Entry 4BHU (X-ray diffraction, 1.91 A resolution); this record covers chains C and H of the 10 polymer chains in the assembly.

# Chain C (and H)
Name: Uncharacterized protein yuab
Organism: Bacillus subtilis SUBSP. subtilis
Notes: chain H of this document is another copy of the same molecule, construct and numbering; everything in this record applies to it too
Reference sequence: P71014 (YUAB_BACSU); residue numbers follow UniProt; this construct covers 48-172
Amino-acid sequence (130 residues; each row starts with the number of its first residue):
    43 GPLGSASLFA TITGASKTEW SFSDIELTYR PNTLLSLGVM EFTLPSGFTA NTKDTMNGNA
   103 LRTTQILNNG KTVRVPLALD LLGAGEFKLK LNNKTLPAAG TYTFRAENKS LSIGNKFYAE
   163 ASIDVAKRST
Construct notes: expression tag (43-47); engineered mutation Mse98 (Leu in P71014)
Modified positions: Lys59, Lys130, Lys158 (n-dimethyl-lysine; MLY); Mse82, Mse98 (selenomethionine; parent Met)

# How chain C and chain H interact
Contacting residue pairs - 14 pairs, chain C then chain H:
  Ser49(C) with Lys130(H)
  Phe51(C) with Phe51(H), hydrophobic; Thr70(H)
  Lys59(C) with Thr143(H); Asp166(H)
  Thr70(C) with Phe51(H)
  Arg72(C) with Arg72(H); Gly125(H), hydrogen bond (side chain-backbone)
  Leu124(C) with Ala126(H)
  Gly125(C) with Arg72(H), hydrogen bond (backbone-side chain)
  Ala126(C) with Leu124(H)
  Lys130(C) with Ser49(H)
  Thr143(C) with Lys59(H)
  Asp166(C) with Lys59(H)
Other interface residues (no listed pair), chain C (12 interface residues in all): Thr53
Other interface residues (no listed pair), chain H (12 interface residues in all): Thr53

# Summary
Chain C and chain H each contribute 12 residues to their interface; the contacts include 2 hydrogen bonds. Its
one hydrogen-bonded contact is Arg72(C)-Gly125(H).
Both chains are Uncharacterized protein yuab (Bacillus subtilis SUBSP. subtilis). Entry 4BHU (Crystal
structure of BslA - A bacterial hydrophobin) was determined by X-ray diffraction.
